1YDI - chains A and B; structure by X-ray diffraction, 1.80 A resolution.

# Chain A
Protein: vinculin isoform VCL
Source organism: Homo sapiens
Reference sequence: P18206-2 (VINC_HUMAN); numbering as in UniProt (aligned over 1-258)
Amino-acid sequence (263 residues; numbered -4 to 258; the number before each row is that of its first residue; numbers below 1 keep their minus sign (His-4 is residue -4)):
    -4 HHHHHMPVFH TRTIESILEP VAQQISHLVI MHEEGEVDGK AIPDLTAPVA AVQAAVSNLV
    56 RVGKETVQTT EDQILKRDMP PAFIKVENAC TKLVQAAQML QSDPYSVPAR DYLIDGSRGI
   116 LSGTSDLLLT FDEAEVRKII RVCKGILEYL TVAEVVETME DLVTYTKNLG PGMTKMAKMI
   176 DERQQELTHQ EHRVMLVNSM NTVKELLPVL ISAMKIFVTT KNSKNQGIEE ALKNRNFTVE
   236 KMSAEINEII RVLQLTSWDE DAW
Unresolved in the structure: 29-35
Construct notes: expression tag (-4 to 0)

# Chain B
Protein: Alpha-actinin 4
Source organism: Homo sapiens
Reference sequence: O43707 (AAC4_HUMAN); residues 741-764 here correspond to UniProt positions 734-757 (UniProt number = residue number - 7)
Amino-acid sequence (24 residues; row label = number of the first residue in the row):
   741 VGWEQLLTTI ARTINEVENQ ILTR

# Chain A / chain B interface
Pairs across the interface (49; chain A residue first):
  Ile12(A) with Thr753(B); Glu756(B); Gln760(B)
  Leu13(A) with Thr753(B)
  Val16(A) with Thr749(B); Thr753(B)
  Gln19(A) with Val741(B); Gln745(B); Leu746(B); Thr749(B), hydrogen bond
  Ile20(A) with Leu746(B), hydrophobic
  His22(A) with Val741(B)
  Leu23(A) with Val741(B); Gly742(B); Trp743(B), hydrophobic; Leu746(B), hydrophobic
  Met26(A) with Val741(B)
  Ile37(A) with Trp743(B)
  Pro38(A) with Glu744(B)
  Leu40(A) with Trp743(B), hydrophobic; Glu744(B)
  Pro43(A) with Leu747(B), hydrophobic
  Val44(A) with Leu747(B), hydrophobic
  Val47(A) with Leu747(B); Ile750(B), hydrophobic
  Ala50(A) with Ala751(B); Ile754(B); Asn755(B)
  Val51(A) with Ile754(B)
  Asn53(A) with Glu758(B)
  Leu54(A) with Ile754(B), hydrophobic; Glu758(B); Ile761(B), hydrophobic
  Val57(A) with Glu758(B); Ile761(B), hydrophobic
  Thr61(A) with Ile761(B); Arg764(B)
  Leu70(A) with Arg764(B)
  Leu108(A) with Trp743(B), hydrophobic
  Ile109(A) with Trp743(B), hydrophobic
  Ser112(A) with Trp743(B); Leu746(B); Ile750(B)
  Ile115(A) with Ile750(B), hydrophobic
  Thr119(A) with Ile754(B); Val757(B)
  Leu123(A) with Gln760(B)
  Phe126(A) with Ile761(B), hydrophobic; Arg764(B)
Other interface residues (no listed pair), chain A (35 interface residues in all): Pro15, Ala46, Arg56, Thr65, Phe78, Leu88, Leu122
Other interface residues (no listed pair), chain B (20 interface residues in all): Leu762

# Summary
The interface between chain A and chain B involves 35 residues on one side and 20 on the other, with 1
hydrogen bond. The hydrogen-bonded pair is Gln19(A)-Thr749(B).
Here chain A is vinculin isoform VCL and chain B is Alpha-actinin 4, both from Homo sapiens. Entry 1YDI (Human
Vinculin Head Domain (VH1, 1-258) in Complex with Human Alpha-Actinin's Vinculin-Binding Site (Residues
731-760)) was determined by X-ray diffraction.
